PDB entry 3DHR | X-ray diffraction, 2.00 A resolution | chains A and C of the 4 polymer chains in the assembly

[Chain A (and C)]
Name: Hemoglobin subunit alpha-A
Organism: Columba livia
Notes: chain C of this document is another copy of the same molecule, construct and numbering; everything in this record applies to it too
UniProt: P21871 (HBA_COLLI); residues 0-141 here correspond to UniProt positions 1-142 (UniProt number = residue number + 1)
Amino-acid sequence (142 residues; each row starts with the number of its first residue; numbering starts at 0):
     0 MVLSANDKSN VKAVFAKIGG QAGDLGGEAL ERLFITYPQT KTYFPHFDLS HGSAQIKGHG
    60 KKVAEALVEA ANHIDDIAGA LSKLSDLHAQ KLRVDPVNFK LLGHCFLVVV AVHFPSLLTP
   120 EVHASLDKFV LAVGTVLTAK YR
Disordered / not traced: 0
UniProt features mapped onto this chain:
  - binding site (O2): H58
  - binding site (heme b): H87
Ion coordination: heme Fe near H87 (its only coordinating residue here)
Residues lining bound ligands: heme (HEM): T39, Y42, F43, F46, H58, K61, V62, A65, L66, L83, L86, H87, L91, V93, N97, F98, L101, V132, L136

[Chain A / chain C interface]
Residue-residue contacts (9):
  V1(A) - A138(C)
  V1(A) - K139(C)
  D6(A) - R141(C)  salt bridge
  E120(A) - R141(C)  hydrogen bond (backbone-side chain)
  A123(A) - R141(C)
  S124(A) - R141(C)  hydrogen bond
  K127(A) - R141(C)
  A138(A) - V1(C)
  R141(A) - S3(C)
Also at the interface, not in a pair above, chain A (10 interface residues in all): N9, K139
Also at the interface, not in a pair above, chain C (6 interface residues in all): K127

[In short]
10 residues of chain A face 6 of chain C across their interface; the contacts include 2 hydrogen bonds and 1
salt bridge. Among the polar pairs are D6(A)-R141(C), E120(A)-R141(C) and S124(A)-R141(C). Ligands of chain A:
heme.
Chain A and chain C are both Hemoglobin subunit alpha-A (Columba livia); the structure, Crystal Structure
Determination of Methemoglobin from Pigeon at 2 Angstrom Resolution (Columba livia), was determined by X-ray
diffraction.
